PDB entry 8YB5 | electron microscopy, 4.20 A resolution (low resolution: residue-level contacts below are approximate; hydrogen-bond / salt-bridge calls are withheld) | chains A and B of the 4 polymer chains in the assembly

# Chain A (and B)
Molecule: Papain-like protease nsp3
Source organism: Severe acute respiratory syndrome coronavirus 2
Notes: EC 3.4.19.12; chain B of this document is another copy of the same molecule, construct and numbering; everything in this record applies to it too
UniProtKB: P0DTD1 (R1AB_SARS2); residues 1-1945 here correspond to UniProt positions 819-2763 (UniProt number = residue number + 818)
Sequence (1945 residues; numbered 1 to 1945; the number before each row is that of its first residue):
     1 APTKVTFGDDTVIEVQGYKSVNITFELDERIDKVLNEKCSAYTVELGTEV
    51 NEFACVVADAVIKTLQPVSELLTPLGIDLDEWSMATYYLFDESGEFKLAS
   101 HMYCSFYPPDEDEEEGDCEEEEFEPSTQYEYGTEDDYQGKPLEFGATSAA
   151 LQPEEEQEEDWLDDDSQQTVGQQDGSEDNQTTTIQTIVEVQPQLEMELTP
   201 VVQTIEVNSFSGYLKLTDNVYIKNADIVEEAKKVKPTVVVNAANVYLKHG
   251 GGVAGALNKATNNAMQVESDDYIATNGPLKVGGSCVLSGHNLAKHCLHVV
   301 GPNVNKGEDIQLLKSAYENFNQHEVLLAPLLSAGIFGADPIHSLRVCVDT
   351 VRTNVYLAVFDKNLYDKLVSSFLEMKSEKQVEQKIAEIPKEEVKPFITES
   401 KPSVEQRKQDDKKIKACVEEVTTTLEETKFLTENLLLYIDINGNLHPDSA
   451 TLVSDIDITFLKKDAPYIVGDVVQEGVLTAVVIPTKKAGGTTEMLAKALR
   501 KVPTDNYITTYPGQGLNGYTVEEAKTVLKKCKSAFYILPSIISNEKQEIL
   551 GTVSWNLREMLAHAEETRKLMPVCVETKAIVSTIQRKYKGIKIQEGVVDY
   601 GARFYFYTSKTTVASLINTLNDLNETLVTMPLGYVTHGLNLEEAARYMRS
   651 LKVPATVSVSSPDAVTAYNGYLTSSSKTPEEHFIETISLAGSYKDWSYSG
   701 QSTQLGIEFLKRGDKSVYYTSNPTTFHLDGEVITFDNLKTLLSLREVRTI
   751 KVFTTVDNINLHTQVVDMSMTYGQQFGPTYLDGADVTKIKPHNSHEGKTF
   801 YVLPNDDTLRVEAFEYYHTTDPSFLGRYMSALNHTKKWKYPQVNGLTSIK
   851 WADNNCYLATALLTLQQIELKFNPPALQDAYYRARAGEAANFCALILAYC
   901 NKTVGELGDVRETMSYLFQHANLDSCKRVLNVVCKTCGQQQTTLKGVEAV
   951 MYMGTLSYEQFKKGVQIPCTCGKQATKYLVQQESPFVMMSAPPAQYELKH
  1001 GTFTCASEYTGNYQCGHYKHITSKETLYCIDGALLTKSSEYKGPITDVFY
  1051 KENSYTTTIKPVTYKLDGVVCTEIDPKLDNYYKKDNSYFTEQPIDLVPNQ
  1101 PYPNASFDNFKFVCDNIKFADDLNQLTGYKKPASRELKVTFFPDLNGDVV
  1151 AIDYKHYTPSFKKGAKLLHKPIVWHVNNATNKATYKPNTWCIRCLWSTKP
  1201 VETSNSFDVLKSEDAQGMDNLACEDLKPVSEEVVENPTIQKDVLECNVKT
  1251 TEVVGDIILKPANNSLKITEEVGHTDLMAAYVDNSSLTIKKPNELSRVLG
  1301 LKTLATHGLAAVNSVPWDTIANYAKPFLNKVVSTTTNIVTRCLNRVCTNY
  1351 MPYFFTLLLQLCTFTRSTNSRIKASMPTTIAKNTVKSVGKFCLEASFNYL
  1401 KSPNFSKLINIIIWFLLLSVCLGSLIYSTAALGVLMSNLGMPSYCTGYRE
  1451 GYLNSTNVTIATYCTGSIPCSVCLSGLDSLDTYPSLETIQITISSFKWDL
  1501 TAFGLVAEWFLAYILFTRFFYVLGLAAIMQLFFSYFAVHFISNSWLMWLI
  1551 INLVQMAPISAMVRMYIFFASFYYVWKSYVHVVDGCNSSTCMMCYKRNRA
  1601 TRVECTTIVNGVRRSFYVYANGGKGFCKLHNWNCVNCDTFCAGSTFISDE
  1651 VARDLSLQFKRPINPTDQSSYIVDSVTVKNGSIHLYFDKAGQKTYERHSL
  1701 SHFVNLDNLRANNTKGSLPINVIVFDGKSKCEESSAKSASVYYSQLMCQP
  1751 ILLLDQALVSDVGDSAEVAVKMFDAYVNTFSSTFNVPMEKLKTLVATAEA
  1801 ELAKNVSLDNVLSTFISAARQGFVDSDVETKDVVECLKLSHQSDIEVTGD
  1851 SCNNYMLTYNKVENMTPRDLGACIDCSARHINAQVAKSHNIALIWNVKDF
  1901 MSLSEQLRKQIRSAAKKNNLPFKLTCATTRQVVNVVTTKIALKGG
Unresolved in the structure: 1-1410, 1764-1945 (chain B: 1-1402, 1764-1945)
Cystine bridges: Cys-1445/Cys-1473, Cys-1464/Cys-1470
Curated features (UniProtKB/Swiss-Prot):
  - zinc finger: Cys-934 to Cys-971 (C4-type)
  - region: His-1581 to Cys-1594 (ZF1), Cys-1627 to Cys-1637 (ZF2)
  - active site (For PL-PRO activity): Cys-856, His-1017, Asp-1031
  - binding site (Zn(2+)): Cys-934, Cys-937, Cys-969, Cys-971, His-1581, Cys-1586, Cys-1591, Cys-1594, Cys-1627, His-1630, Cys-1634, Cys-1637
  - site: Gly-1945 (Cleavage)
From the paper describing this entry:
  - mutagenesis - V1458A/L1480A: unchanged binding to Non-structural protein 4
  - mutagenesis - V1458E/L1480E: decreased binding to Non-structural protein 4
  - mutagenesis - D1478A/Y1483A/L1486A/Q1490A, D1478E/Y1483E/L1486E/Q1490E: abolished binding to Non-structural protein 4
  - mutagenesis - R1613A/R1614A, R1613E/R1614E: abolished growth in response to viral replication capacity
  - mutagenesis - R1614Q: unchanged growth
  - mutagenesis - R1614K: abolished growth
  - mutagenesis - R1613A/R1614A: decreased stability in response to integrity of pores

# Interface between chain A and chain B
Residue-residue contacts (11; chain A residue first):
  Lys-1497(A) / His-1539(B)
  Trp-1498(A) / Phe-1540(B)
  Trp-1498(A) / Ile-1541(B)
  Asp-1499(A) / Ile-1541(B)
  Leu-1500(A) / Phe-1540(B)
  Thr-1501(A) / Asn-1543(B)
  Glu-1508(A) / Trp-1545(B)
  Glu-1508(A) / Leu-1546(B)
  Leu-1511(A) / Leu-1546(B)
  Arg-1564(A) / Trp-1545(B)
  Phe-1568(A) / Trp-1545(B)
Other interface residues (no listed pair), chain A (12 interface residues in all): Phe-1503, Gly-1504, Ala-1507
Other interface residues (no listed pair), chain B (10 interface residues in all): Phe-1536, Ser-1542, Ser-1544, Met-1547

# Overview
12 residues of chain A face 10 of chain B across their interface. The paper reports that
D1478A/Y1483A/L1486A/Q1490A and D1478E/Y1483E/L1486E/Q1490E of chain A abolish binding to Non-structural
protein 4; R1613A/R1614A and R1613E/R1614E of chain A abolish growth in response to viral replication
capacity; 8 substitutions were tested in all.
Chain A and chain B are both Papain-like protease nsp3 (Severe acute respiratory syndrome coronavirus 2); the
structure, SARS-CoV-2 DMV nsp3-4 pore complex (consensus-pore, C6 symmetry), was determined by electron
microscopy (same publication as 8YAX and 8YB7).
